7O9S - chains H and L of the 3 polymer chains in the assembly; structure by X-ray diffraction, 2.70 A resolution.

[Chain H]
Name: Fab nnHTN-Gn2 Heavy chain
From: Oryctolagus cuniculus
Notes: antibody fragment or engineered binder
Amino-acid sequence (229 residues; each row starts with the number of its first residue; numbers below 1 keep their minus sign (Thr-1 is residue -1)):
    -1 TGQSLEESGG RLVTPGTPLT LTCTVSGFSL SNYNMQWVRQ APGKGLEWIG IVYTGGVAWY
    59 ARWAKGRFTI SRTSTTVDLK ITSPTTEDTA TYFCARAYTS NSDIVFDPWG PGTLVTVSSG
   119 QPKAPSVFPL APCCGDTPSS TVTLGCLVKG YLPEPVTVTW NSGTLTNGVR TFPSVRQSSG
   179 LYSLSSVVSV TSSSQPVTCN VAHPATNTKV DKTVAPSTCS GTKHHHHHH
Not modelled in the structure: -1, 216-227
Disulfide bonds: Cys21-Cys92, Cys144-Cys197

[Chain L]
Name: Fab nnHTN-Gn2 Light chain
From: Oryctolagus cuniculus
Notes: antibody fragment or engineered binder
Amino-acid sequence (215 residues; numbered -1 to 213; the number before each row is that of its first residue; numbers below 1 keep their minus sign (Thr-1 is residue -1)):
    -1 TGQVLTQTPA SVSAAVGGTV TIKCQASQSV STALAWYQQK PGQRPKLLIY LASTLTSGVP
    59 SRFKGSGSGT EFTLTISGVE CDDAATYYCQ QGYSYSNVDN SFGGGTEVVV KGDPVAPSVL
   119 IFPPAADQVA TGTVTIVCVA NKYFPDVTVT WEVDGTTQTT GIENSKTPQN SADCTYNLSS
   179 TLTLTSTQYN SHKEYTCKVT QGTTSVVQSF NRGDC
Not modelled in the structure: -1
Disulfide bonds: Cys22-Cys87, Cys79-Cys172, Cys136-Cys195

[How chain H and chain L interact]
Inter-chain disulfides: Cys131(H)-Cys213(L)
Contacting residue pairs (76; chain H residue first):
  Val36(H) - Phe100(L)  hydrophobic
  Gln38(H) - Gln37(L)  hydrogen bond
  Gln38(H) - Tyr86(L)
  Lys42(H) - Tyr86(L)
  Gly43(H) - Tyr86(L)
  Leu44(H) - Pro43(L)  hydrophobic
  Leu44(H) - Tyr86(L)
  Leu44(H) - Asn98(L)  hydrogen bond (backbone-side chain)
  Leu44(H) - Phe100(L)
  Glu45(H) - Asn98(L)
  Trp46(H) - Tyr93(L)  hydrophobic
  Trp46(H) - Asn98(L)  hydrogen bond (backbone-side chain)
  Trp46(H) - Ser99(L)
  Ile49(H) - Tyr93(L)
  Trp57(H) - Tyr93(L)  hydrogen bond (side chain-backbone)
  Trp57(H) - Ser94(L)
  Ala59(H) - Val96(L)
  Ala59(H) - Asp97(L)
  Arg60(H) - Asn95(L)
  Arg60(H) - Val96(L)  hydrogen bond (backbone-backbone)
  Arg60(H) - Asp97(L)  salt bridge
  Trp61(H) - Asp97(L)  hydrogen bond (side chain-backbone)
  Phe91(H) - Arg42(L)
  Phe91(H) - Pro43(L)
  Tyr96(H) - Tyr48(L)
  Asp101(H) - Tyr93(L)  hydrogen bond (backbone-side chain)
  Ile102(H) - Ala31(L)  hydrophobic
  Ile102(H) - Gln88(L)  hydrogen bond (backbone-side chain)
  Ile102(H) - Gly90(L)
  Ile102(H) - Tyr93(L)
  Val103(H) - Ala33(L)  hydrophobic
  Val103(H) - Tyr35(L)
  Val103(H) - Leu45(L)  hydrophobic
  Val103(H) - Tyr48(L)  hydrophobic
  Val103(H) - Gln88(L)
  Phe104(H) - Tyr35(L)  hydrogen bond (backbone-side chain)
  Phe104(H) - Tyr93(L)
  Asp105(H) - Leu45(L)
  Trp107(H) - Tyr35(L)
  Trp107(H) - Arg42(L)  hydrogen bond (backbone-side chain)
  Trp107(H) - Pro43(L)  hydrophobic
  Trp107(H) - Phe100(L)  hydrophobic
  Gly108(H) - Arg42(L)  hydrogen bond (backbone-side chain)
  Pro109(H) - Arg42(L)
  Phe126(H) - Asp125(L)
  Phe126(H) - Gln126(L)
  Pro127(H) - Ala123(L)  hydrophobic
  Leu128(H) - Phe120(L)
  Leu128(H) - Val135(L)  hydrophobic
  Ala129(H) - Phe120(L)
  Ala129(H) - Pro121(L)
  Pro130(H) - Phe120(L)
  Cys131(H) - Pro121(L)  hydrophobic
  Cys131(H) - Asp212(L)
  Cys131(H) - Cys213(L)  disulfide
  Cys132(H) - Asp212(L)
  Thr141(H) - Leu118(L)
  Thr141(H) - Phe120(L)
  Leu145(H) - Gln126(L)
  Leu145(H) - Thr133(L)
  Lys147(H) - Thr133(L)
  Arg168(H) - Asn139(L)  hydrogen bond
  Arg168(H) - Asn175(L)
  Phe170(H) - Val137(L)  hydrophobic
  Phe170(H) - Ser163(L)
  Phe170(H) - Thr165(L)
  Phe170(H) - Asn175(L)
  Phe170(H) - Leu176(L)
  Phe170(H) - Ser177(L)
  Pro171(H) - Ser163(L)  hydrogen bond (backbone-side chain)
  Pro171(H) - Lys164(L)
  Val173(H) - Glu161(L)
  Val173(H) - Asn162(L)
  Val173(H) - Ser163(L)
  Gln175(H) - Glu161(L)
  Ser183(H) - Ser177(L)
Other interface residues (no listed pair), chain H (45 interface residues in all): Gln34, Tyr51, Gly133, Ser172, Arg174, Ser176, Val185
Other interface residues (no listed pair), chain L (44 interface residues in all): Gln89, Thr129, Thr131, Thr181, Asn209

[Overview]
45 residues of chain H face 44 of chain L across their interface; the contacts include 1 disulfide bond, 13
hydrogen bonds and 1 salt bridge. Among the polar pairs are Arg60(H)-Asp97(L), Gln38(H)-Gln37(L) and
Leu44(H)-Asn98(L).
Here chain H is Fab nnHTN-Gn2 Heavy chain and chain L is Fab nnHTN-Gn2 Light chain, both from Oryctolagus
cuniculus. Entry 7O9S (Hantaan virus Gn in complex with Fab nnHTN-Gn2) was determined by X-ray diffraction
together with 7NKS and 7NRH from the same study.
